PDB entry 4NPP | X-ray diffraction, 3.35 A resolution | chains A and E of the 5 polymer chains in the assembly

# Chain A (and E)
Name: Proton-gated ion channel
Source organism: Gloeobacter violaceus
Notes: chain E of this document is another copy of the same molecule, construct and numbering; everything in this record applies to it too
Reference sequence: Q7NDN8 (GLIC_GLOVI); residues 2-317 here correspond to UniProt positions 44-359 (UniProt number = residue number + 42)
Chain sequence (329 residues; each row starts with the number of its first residue):
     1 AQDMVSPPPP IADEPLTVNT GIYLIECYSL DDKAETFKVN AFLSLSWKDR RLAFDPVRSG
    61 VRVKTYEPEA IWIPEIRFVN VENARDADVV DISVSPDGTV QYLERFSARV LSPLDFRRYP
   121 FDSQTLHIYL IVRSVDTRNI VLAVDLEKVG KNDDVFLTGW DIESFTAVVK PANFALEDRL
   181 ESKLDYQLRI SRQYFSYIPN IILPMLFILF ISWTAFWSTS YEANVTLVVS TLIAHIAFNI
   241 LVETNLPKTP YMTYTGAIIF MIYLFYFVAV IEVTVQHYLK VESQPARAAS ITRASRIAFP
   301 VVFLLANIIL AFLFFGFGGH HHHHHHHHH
Disordered / not traced: 1-4, 316-329
Construct notes: expression tag (1, 318-329)
Metal / ion sites: Ni2+ near Asp-86 (its only coordinating residue here)

# How chain A and chain E interact
Contacting residue pairs (86; chain A residue first):
  Glu-35(A) / Thr-158(E)
  Glu-75(A) / Val-89(E)
  Glu-75(A) / Val-90(E)
  Arg-77(A) / Val-90(E)
  Arg-77(A) / Arg-105(E)
  Phe-78(A) / Arg-105(E)  hydrogen bond (backbone-side chain)
  Val-79(A) / Ile-25(E)
  Val-79(A) / Glu-26(E)
  Val-79(A) / Arg-105(E)  hydrogen bond (backbone-side chain)
  Asn-80(A) / Glu-26(E)
  Val-81(A) / Asn-40(E)  hydrogen bond (backbone-side chain)
  Glu-82(A) / Tyr-28(E)  hydrogen bond (backbone-side chain)
  Glu-82(A) / Asn-40(E)  hydrogen bond (backbone-side chain)
  Glu-82(A) / Ser-107(E)
  Asn-83(A) / Asp-86(E)
  Asn-83(A) / Ser-107(E)  hydrogen bond
  Ala-84(A) / Asp-88(E)
  Leu-111(A) / Tyr-28(E)  hydrophobic
  Leu-111(A) / Phe-156(E)  hydrophobic
  Pro-113(A) / Phe-156(E)
  Arg-133(A) / Val-90(E)
  Arg-133(A) / Leu-103(E)
  Asp-136(A) / Val-63(E)
  Leu-176(A) / Tyr-23(E)
  Leu-176(A) / Phe-42(E)  hydrophobic
  Glu-177(A) / Tyr-23(E)
  Glu-177(A) / Ser-44(E)
  Glu-177(A) / Leu-103(E)
  Glu-177(A) / Lys-148(E)
  Asp-178(A) / Lys-148(E)  salt bridge
  Arg-179(A) / Asp-91(E)  salt bridge
  Arg-179(A) / Ser-93(E)  hydrogen bond
  Tyr-221(A) / Ser-218(E)
  Tyr-221(A) / Ala-223(E)  hydrophobic
  Tyr-221(A) / Leu-227(E)
  Glu-222(A) / Ser-220(E)  hydrogen bond
  Val-225(A) / Ala-223(E)
  Val-225(A) / Thr-226(E)
  Val-225(A) / Leu-227(E)  hydrophobic
  Val-229(A) / Ser-230(E)
  Leu-232(A) / Ile-208(E)  hydrophobic
  Leu-232(A) / Ile-211(E)  hydrophobic
  Ile-233(A) / Ser-230(E)
  Ile-233(A) / Ala-234(E)  hydrophobic
  Ile-236(A) / Ala-234(E)  hydrophobic
  Ile-236(A) / Ala-237(E)
  Ile-236(A) / Phe-238(E)
  Ile-236(A) / Leu-241(E)
  Asn-239(A) / Leu-241(E)
  Ile-240(A) / Ala-237(E)
  Ile-240(A) / Ile-240(E)  hydrophobic
  Ile-240(A) / Leu-241(E)
  Glu-243(A) / Asn-200(E)
  Glu-243(A) / Ile-240(E)
  Glu-243(A) / Leu-241(E)
  Glu-243(A) / Thr-244(E)
  Pro-247(A) / Thr-158(E)
  Lys-248(A) / Tyr-119(E)
  Lys-248(A) / Gly-159(E)
  Lys-248(A) / Ser-196(E)
  Lys-248(A) / Tyr-197(E)  hydrogen bond
  Lys-248(A) / Thr-244(E)  hydrogen bond
  Thr-249(A) / Ser-196(E)  hydrogen bond (backbone-side chain)
  Pro-250(A) / Gly-159(E)
  Pro-250(A) / Gln-193(E)
  Pro-250(A) / Phe-195(E)
  Pro-250(A) / Ser-196(E)
  Tyr-251(A) / Phe-195(E)
  Met-252(A) / Phe-195(E)  hydrophobic
  Met-252(A) / Pro-199(E)  hydrophobic
  Phe-260(A) / Pro-199(E)
  Phe-260(A) / Leu-203(E)  hydrophobic
  Phe-260(A) / Phe-207(E)  hydrophobic
  Tyr-263(A) / Pro-204(E)
  Tyr-263(A) / Phe-207(E)  hydrophobic
  Tyr-263(A) / Phe-238(E)
  Leu-264(A) / Phe-207(E)  hydrophobic
  Phe-267(A) / Phe-207(E)
  Phe-267(A) / Phe-210(E)  hydrophobic
  Phe-267(A) / Ile-211(E)  hydrophobic
  Val-270(A) / Ile-211(E)  hydrophobic
  Val-270(A) / Thr-214(E)
  Thr-274(A) / Thr-214(E)
  Thr-274(A) / Trp-217(E)
  Tyr-278(A) / Trp-217(E)
  Tyr-278(A) / Arg-296(E)
Interface residues without a listed pair, chain A (46 interface residues in all): Ile-131, Glu-181, Thr-226, His-277, Val-281
Interface residues without a listed pair, chain E (52 interface residues in all): Ile-201, Thr-219, Asn-245

# Summary
The interface between chain A and chain E involves 46 residues on one side and 52 on the other, with 11
hydrogen bonds and 2 salt bridges. Polar contacts include Asp-178(A)/Lys-148(E), Arg-179(A)/Asp-91(E) and
Phe-78(A)/Arg-105(E).
Chain A and chain E are both Proton-gated ion channel (Gloeobacter violaceus); the structure, The GLIC-His10
wild-type structure in equilibrium between the open and locally-closed (LC) forms, was determined by X-ray
diffraction (same publication as 4NPQ).
